PDB entry 2HXF | electron microscopy, 10.00 A resolution (very low resolution: no residue pairs are listed; an interface is given only as per-side residue counts) | chains A and B of the 3 polymer chains in the assembly

[Chain A]
Protein: Tubulin alpha chain
Source organism: Sus scrofa
UniProt: P02550 (TBA_PIG); numbering as in UniProt (aligned over 1-451)
Chain sequence (451 residues; each row starts with the number of its first residue):
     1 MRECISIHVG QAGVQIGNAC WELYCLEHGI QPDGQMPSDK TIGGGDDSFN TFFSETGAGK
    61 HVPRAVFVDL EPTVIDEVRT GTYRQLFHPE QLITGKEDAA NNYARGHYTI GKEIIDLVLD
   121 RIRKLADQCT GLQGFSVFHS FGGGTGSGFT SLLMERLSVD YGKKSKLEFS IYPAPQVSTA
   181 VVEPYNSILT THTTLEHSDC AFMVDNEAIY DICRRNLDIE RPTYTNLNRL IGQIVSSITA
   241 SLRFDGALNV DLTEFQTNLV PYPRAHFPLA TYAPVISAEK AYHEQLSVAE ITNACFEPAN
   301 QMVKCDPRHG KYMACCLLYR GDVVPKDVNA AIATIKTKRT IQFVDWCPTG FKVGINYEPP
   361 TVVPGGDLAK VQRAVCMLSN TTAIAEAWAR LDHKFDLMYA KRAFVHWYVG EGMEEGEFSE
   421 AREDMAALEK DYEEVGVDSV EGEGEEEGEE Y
Not modelled in the structure: 1, 35-60, 440-451
Curated features (UniProtKB/Swiss-Prot):
  - active site: Glu254
  - binding site (GTP): Gly10, Gln11, Ala12, Gln15, Glu71, Ala99, Ser140, Gly143, Gly144, Thr145, Gly146, Thr179, Glu183, Asn206, Tyr224, Asn228, Leu252
  - binding site (Mg(2+)): Glu71
  - site: Tyr451 (Involved in polymerization)
  - modified residue: Lys40 (N6-acetyllysine), Tyr282 (3'-nitrotyrosine), Ser439 (Phosphoserine), Glu443 (5-glutamyl polyglutamate), Glu445 (5-glutamyl polyglutamate), Tyr451 (3'-nitrotyrosine)
  - natural variant: Ala265 (A265G; A265I), Thr271 to Ala273 (sequence variant, change not given here)
Ligand contacts: GTP (guanosine-5'-triphosphate): Gly10, Gln11, Ala12, Gln15, Ile16, Ala99, Ala100, Asn101, Ser140, Gly142, Gly143, Gly144, Thr145, Gly146, Ile171, Thr179, Glu183, Asn206, Tyr224, Leu227, Asn228

[Chain B]
Protein: Tubulin beta chain
Source organism: Sus scrofa
UniProt: P02554 (TBB_PIG); residue numbers follow UniProt; this construct covers 1-44, 47-360, 369-445
Chain sequence (445 residues; numbered 1 to 455; 10 numbers in that range are skipped by the numbering (no residue carries them; nothing is unmodelled there); the number before each row is that of its first residue):
     1 MREIVHIQAG QCGNQIGAKF WEVISDEHGI DPTGSYHGDS DLQL
    47 ERINVYYNEA AGNKYVPRAI LVDLEPGTMD SVRSGPFGQI FRPDNFVFGQ SGAGNNWAKG
   107 HYTEGAELVD SVLDVVRKES ESCDCLQGFQ LTHSLGGGTG SGMGTLLISK IREEYPDRIM
   167 NTFSVVPSPK VSDTVVEPYN ATLSVHQLVE NTDETYCIDN EALYDICFRT LKLTTPTYGD
   227 LNHLVSATMS GVTTCLRFPG QLNADLRKLA VNMVPFPRLH FFMPGFAPLT SRGSQQYRAL
   287 TVPELTQQMF DAKNMMAACD PRHGRYLTVA AVFRGRMSMK EVDEQMLNVQ NKNSSYFVEW
   347 IPNNVKTAVC DIPP
   369 RGLKMSATFI GNSTAIQELF KRISEQFTAM FRRKAFLHWY TGEGMDEMEF TEAESNMNDL
   429 VSEYQQYQDA TADEQGEFEE EGEEDEA
Not modelled in the structure: 1, 438-455
Curated features (UniProtKB/Swiss-Prot):
  - motif: Met1 to Ile4 (MREI motif)
  - binding site (GTP): Gln11, Gly142, Gly144
  - modified residue: Ser40 (Phosphoserine)
  - natural variant: His37 (H37V: In 2nd form)
Ligand contacts:
  - GDP (guanosine-5'-diphosphate): Gly10, Gln11, Cys12, Gln15, Ile16, Ala99, Asn101, Ser140, Gly142, Gly143, Gly144, Thr145, Gly146, Val171, Asp179, Thr180, Glu183, Asn206, Tyr224, Leu227, Asn228
  - GTP (guanosine-5'-triphosphate): Gln247, Leu248, Lys254
  - taxol (TA1): Glu22, Val23, Asp26, Glu27, Leu217, Asp226, His229, Leu230, Ala233, Ser236, Gly237, Phe272, Pro274, Leu275, Thr276, Ser277, Arg278, Pro360, Arg369, Gly370, Leu371

[Interface between chain A and chain B]
At this resolution (10 A) residue pairs are not listed: 38 residues of chain A and 39 of chain B lie at the interface.

[Overview]
38 residues of chain A and 39 residues of chain B are in contact. GTP is bound between chain A and chain B.
Chain B binds GDP and taxol.
Chain A is Tubulin alpha chain and chain B is Tubulin beta chain, both from Sus scrofa; the structure, KIF1A
head-microtubule complex structure in amppnp-form, was determined by electron microscopy, deposited together
with 2HXH.
